Entry 8Z0T (electron microscopy, 3.58 A resolution); this record covers chains D and E of the 3 polymer chains in the assembly.

# Chain D (and E)
Name: Isoform 1 of Immunoglobulin heavy constant epsilon
Organism: Homo sapiens
Notes: chain E of this document is another copy of the same molecule, construct and numbering; everything in this record applies to it too
Reference sequence: P01854 (IGHE_HUMAN); numbering as in UniProt (aligned over 106-428)
Chain sequence (353 residues; each row starts with the number of its first residue):
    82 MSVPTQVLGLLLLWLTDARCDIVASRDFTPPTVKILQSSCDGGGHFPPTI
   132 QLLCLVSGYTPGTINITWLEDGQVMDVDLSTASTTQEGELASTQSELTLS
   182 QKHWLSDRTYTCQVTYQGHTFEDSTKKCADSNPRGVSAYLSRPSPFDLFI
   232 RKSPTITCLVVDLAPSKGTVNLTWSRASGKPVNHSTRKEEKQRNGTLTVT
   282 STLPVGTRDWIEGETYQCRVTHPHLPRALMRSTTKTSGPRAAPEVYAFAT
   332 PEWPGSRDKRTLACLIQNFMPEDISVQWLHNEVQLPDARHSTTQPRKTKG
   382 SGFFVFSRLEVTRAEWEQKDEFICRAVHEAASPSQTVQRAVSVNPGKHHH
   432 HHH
Not modelled in the structure: 82-109, 426-434
Cystine bridges: Cys135-Cys193, Cys239-Cys299, Cys345-Cys405
Covalent attachments: glycan linked to Asn275
Differences from the reference sequence: initiating methionine (82); expression tag (83-105, 429-434)
UniProt features mapped onto this chain:
  - glycosylation (N-linked (GlcNAc...) asparagine): Asn146, Asn252, Asn264, Asn275

# Chain D / chain E interface
Disulfides between the chains: Cys121(D)-Cys209(E), Cys209(D)-Cys121(E)
Residue-residue contacts (95):
  Ile116(D) with Ser120(E), hydrogen bond (backbone-backbone)
  Leu117(D) with Gln118(E); Ser119(E)
  Gln118(D) with Leu117(E); Gln118(E), hydrogen bond (backbone-backbone); Ser120(E); Cys121(E), hydrogen bond
  Ser119(D) with Ile116(E); Gln118(E)
  Ser120(D) with Ile116(E), hydrogen bond (backbone-backbone); Gln118(E); Thr206(E)
  Cys121(D) with Gln118(E); Thr206(E); Lys207(E); Cys209(E), disulfide
  Asp122(D) with Ser205(E)
  Gly123(D) with Thr190(E); Ser205(E), hydrogen bond (backbone-backbone); Lys207(E)
  Gly124(D) with Lys207(E), hydrogen bond (backbone-side chain)
  Gly125(D) with Ala210(E)
  His126(D) with Met311(E), hydrogen bond
  Phe127(D) with Cys209(E), hydrophobic; Ala210(E)
  Pro129(D) with Thr296(E); Ser313(E)
  Leu134(D) with Leu117(E), hydrophobic
  Gln154(D) with Lys378(E)
  Asp157(D) with Lys378(E)
  Gln182(D) with Met311(E); Arg312(E); Ser313(E), hydrogen bond (side chain-backbone)
  His184(D) with Glu353(E), salt bridge
  Leu186(D) with Ser212(E); Arg312(E)
  Ser205(D) with Ser120(E); Asp122(E), hydrogen bond
  Thr206(D) with Ser120(E); Asp122(E), hydrogen bond (backbone-side chain)
  Lys207(D) with Cys121(E), hydrogen bond (backbone-side chain); Gly124(E)
  Lys208(D) with Ser212(E)
  Cys209(D) with Cys121(E), disulfide; Gly125(E); Phe127(E), hydrophobic
  Ala210(D) with Gly125(E)
  Glu325(D) with Trp334(E); Ser337(E)
  Val326(D) with Trp334(E)
  Tyr327(D) with Thr331(E); Pro332(E); Trp334(E), hydrophobic
  Phe329(D) with Phe329(E), hydrophobic; Ala330(E); Thr331(E)
  Ala330(D) with Phe329(E)
  Thr331(D) with Tyr327(E)
  Pro332(D) with Phe329(E)
  Trp334(D) with Pro324(E); Glu325(E); Tyr327(E); Arg420(E)
  Lys340(D) with Asn349(E)
  Thr342(D) with Leu346(E); Gln348(E), hydrogen bond
  Ala344(D) with Phe387(E), hydrophobic
  Leu346(D) with Thr342(E)
  Gln348(D) with Thr342(E), hydrogen bond; Arg389(E), hydrogen bond
  Asn349(D) with Arg389(E)
  Ala369(D) with Lys380(E)
  Ser372(D) with Phe385(E)
  Thr374(D) with Arg377(E), hydrogen bond
  Arg377(D) with Thr374(E)
  Thr379(D) with Arg389(E); Glu391(E)
  Lys380(D) with Lys340(E); Ala369(E); Ser372(E); Glu391(E)
  Gly381(D) with Lys340(E)
  Phe385(D) with Ser372(E); Arg389(E)
  Phe387(D) with Ala344(E), hydrophobic; Phe387(E); Arg389(E)
  Ser388(D) with Phe387(E)
  Arg389(D) with Leu346(E); Gln348(E), hydrogen bond; Thr379(E), hydrogen bond; Phe385(E); Phe387(E)
  Glu391(D) with Thr379(E), hydrogen bond
  Arg420(D) with Trp334(E)
Also at the interface, not in a pair above, chain D (60 interface residues in all): Gln132, Lys183, Arg274, Glu333, Arg370, His371, Lys378, Ser382
Also at the interface, not in a pair above, chain E (61 interface residues in all): Lys115, Leu134, Asp211, Leu221, Ser222, Arg223, Ala309, Thr315, Val326, Arg370, Gln375, Gly381

# Summary
The interface between chain D and chain E involves 60 residues on one side and 61 on the other; the contacts
include 2 disulfide bonds, 18 hydrogen bonds and 1 salt bridge. Among the polar pairs are His184(D)-Glu353(E),
Gln118(D)-Cys121(E) and Gly124(D)-Lys207(E).
Chain D and chain E are both Isoform 1 of Immunoglobulin heavy constant epsilon (Homo sapiens); the structure,
Structure of the human ige-fc bound to its high affinity receptor fc(epsilon), was determined by electron
microscopy together with 8Y81, 8Y84, 8ZGS and 8ZGT from the same study.
